PDB entry 7TJO | X-ray diffraction, 3.07 A resolution | chain D

[Chain D]
Molecule: Glycoprotein 120
Organism: HIV-1 06TG.HT008
Amino-acid sequence (358 residues; row label = number of the first residue in the row; note: 99 numbers in that range are skipped by the numbering (no residue carries them; nothing is unmodelled there); a row labelled like 457A-457H holds insertion residues (457A, then the next letters in order)):
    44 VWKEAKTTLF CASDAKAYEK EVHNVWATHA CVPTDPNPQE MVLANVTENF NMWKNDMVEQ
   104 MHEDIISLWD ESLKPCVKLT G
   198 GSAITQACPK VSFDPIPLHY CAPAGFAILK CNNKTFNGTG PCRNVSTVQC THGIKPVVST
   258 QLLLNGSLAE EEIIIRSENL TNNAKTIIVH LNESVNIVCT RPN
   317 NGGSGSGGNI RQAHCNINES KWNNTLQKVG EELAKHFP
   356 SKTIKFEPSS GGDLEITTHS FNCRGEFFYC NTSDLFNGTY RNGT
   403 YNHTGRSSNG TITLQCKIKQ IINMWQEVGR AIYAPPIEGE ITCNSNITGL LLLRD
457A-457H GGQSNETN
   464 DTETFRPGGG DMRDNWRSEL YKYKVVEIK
Disordered / not traced: 44-48, 317-324, 457A-457H, 491-492
Cystine bridges: Cys-54/Cys-74, Cys-119/Cys-205, Cys-218/Cys-247, Cys-228/Cys-239, Cys-296/Cys-331, Cys-378/Cys-445, Cys-385/Cys-418
Covalent attachments: N-acetylglucosamine (NAG) linked to Asn-234, Asn-262, Asn-276, Asn-289, Asn-334, Asn-339, Asn-386, Asn-392, Asn-448
Small-molecule neighbours: I6Q (N~1~-[(1R,2R)-5-{[(3R)-3-aminopyrrolidin-1-yl]methyl}-2-(carbamimidamidomethyl)-2,3-dihydro-1H-inden-1-yl]-N~2~-(4-chloro-3-fluorophenyl)ethanediamide): Trp-112, Val-255, Ser-256, Thr-257, Glu-370, Ile-371, Ser-375, Phe-376, Asn-377, Phe-382, Ile-424, Asn-425, Met-426, Trp-427, Glu-429, Val-430, Gly-431, Gly-472, Gly-473, Asp-474, Met-475
From the paper describing this entry:
  - binding site for I6Q: Asn-425

[In short]
Bound to chain D: compound I6Q. Covalently linked N-acetylglucosamine: at Asn-234, Asn-262, Asn-276, Asn-289,
Asn-334 and Asn-339 and 3 more. From the paper: a binding site for I6Q at Asn-425.
Chain D is Glycoprotein 120 (HIV-1 06TG.HT008); the structure, HIV-1 gp120 complex with CJF-II-197-S, was
determined by X-ray diffraction together with 7TJP from the same study.
